3DZU - chains A and G of the 6 polymer chains in the assembly; structure by X-ray diffraction, 3.20 A resolution.

== Chain A ==
Protein: Retinoic acid receptor RXR-alpha
Source organism: Homo sapiens
UniProt: P19793 (RXRA_HUMAN); residues 11-462 here = UniProt positions 11-462
Chain sequence (467 residues; each row starts with the number of its first residue; numbers below 1 keep their minus sign (Met-4 is residue -4)):
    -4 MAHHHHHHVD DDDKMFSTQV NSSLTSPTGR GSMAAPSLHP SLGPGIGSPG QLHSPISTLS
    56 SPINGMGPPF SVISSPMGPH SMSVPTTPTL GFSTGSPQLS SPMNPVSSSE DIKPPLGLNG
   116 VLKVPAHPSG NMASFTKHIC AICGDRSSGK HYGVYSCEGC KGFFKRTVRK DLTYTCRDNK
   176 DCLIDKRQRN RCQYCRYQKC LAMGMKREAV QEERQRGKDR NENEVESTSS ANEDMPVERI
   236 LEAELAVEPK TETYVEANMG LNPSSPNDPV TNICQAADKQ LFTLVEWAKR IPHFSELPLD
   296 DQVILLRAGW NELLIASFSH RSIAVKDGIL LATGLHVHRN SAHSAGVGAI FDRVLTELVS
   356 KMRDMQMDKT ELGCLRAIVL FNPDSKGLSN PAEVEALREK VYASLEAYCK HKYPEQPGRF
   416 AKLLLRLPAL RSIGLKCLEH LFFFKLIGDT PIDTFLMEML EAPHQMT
Disordered / not traced: -4 to 131, 212-225, 242-262, 456-462
Sequence notes: expression tag (-4 to 10)
Metal / ion sites: Zn2+ site 1: Cys135, Cys138, Cys152, Cys155; Zn2+ site 2: Cys171, Cys177, Cys187, Cys190
Small-molecule neighbours: (9cis)-retinoic acid (9CR): Val265, Ile268, Ala271, Ala272, Gln275, Asn306, Leu309, Ile310, Ser312, Phe313, Arg316, Leu325, Leu326, Ala327, Val342, Ile345, Phe346, Cys432, His435, Leu436, Phe439
UniProt features mapped onto this chain:
  - DNA-binding region: Cys135 to Met200 (Nuclear receptor)
  - zinc finger (NR C4-type): Cys135 to Cys155, Cys171 to Cys195
  - region: Lys160 to Lys165 (Nuclear localization signal), Lys201 to Ser224 (Hinge), Arg348 to Gly368 (Required for nuclear export)
  - binding site (Zn(2+)): Cys135, Cys138, Cys152, Cys155, Cys171, Cys177, Cys187, Cys190
  - binding site (9-cis-retinoate): Arg316, Ala327
  - binding site (all-trans-retinoate): Arg316, Ala327
  - modified residue: Ser21 (Phosphoserine), Ser27 (Phosphoserine), Ser56 (Phosphoserine), Ser70 (Phosphoserine), Thr82 (Phosphothreonine), Ser129 (Phosphoserine), Lys145 (N6-acetyllysine), Ser259 (Phosphoserine), Ser260 (Phosphoserine)
  - cross-link: Lys108 (Glycyl lysine isopeptide (Lys-Gly) (interchain with G-Cter in SUMO))

== Chain G ==
Protein: NCOA2 Peptide
UniProt: Q15596 (NCOA2_HUMAN); residue numbers follow UniProt; this construct covers 685-697
Chain sequence (13 residues; numbered 685 to 697; the number before each row is that of its first residue):
   685 EKHKILHRLL QDS
Disordered / not traced: 685-687, 697

== How chain A and chain G interact ==
Residue-residue contacts (20; chain A residue first):
  Phe277(A) with Ile689(G), hydrophobic; Leu693(G), hydrophobic
  Val280(A) with Leu690(G), hydrophobic; Leu693(G), hydrophobic; Leu694(G), hydrophobic
  Lys284(A) with Asp696(G), salt bridge
  Leu294(A) with His691(G); Leu694(G); Gln695(G)
  Gln297(A) with Leu694(G)
  Val298(A) with Leu690(G), hydrophobic
  Leu301(A) with Leu690(G), hydrophobic; Leu694(G), hydrophobic
  Arg302(A) with Leu690(G)
  Thr449(A) with Ile689(G)
  Phe450(A) with Ile689(G), hydrophobic; Leu690(G), hydrophobic
  Glu453(A) with Lys688(G), hydrogen bond (side chain-backbone); Ile689(G), hydrogen bond (side chain-backbone); Leu690(G), hydrogen bond (side chain-backbone)

== Summary ==
Chain A and chain G form an interface of 11 and 8 residues respectively; the contacts include 3 hydrogen bonds
and 1 salt bridge. Among the polar pairs are Lys284(A)-Asp696(G), Glu453(A)-Lys688(G) and Glu453(A)-Ile689(G).
Bound to chain A: (9cis)-retinoic acid.
Here chain A is Retinoic acid receptor RXR-alpha (Homo sapiens) and chain G is NCOA2 Peptide. Entry 3DZU
(Intact PPAR gamma - RXR alpha Nuclear Receptor Complex on DNA bound with BVT.13, 9-cis Retinoic ...) was
determined by X-ray diffraction (same publication as 3DZY and 3E00).
